Entry 4PJ1 (X-ray diffraction, 3.15 A resolution); this record covers chains C and Q of the 28 polymer chains in the assembly.

Chain C:
Protein: 60 kDa heat shock protein, mitochondrial
Source organism: Homo sapiens
UniProtKB: P10809 (CH60_HUMAN); residues 3-532 here correspond to UniProt positions 27-556 (UniProt number = residue number + 24)
Amino-acid sequence (558 residues; numbered -25 to 532; the number before each row is that of its first residue; numbers below 1 keep their minus sign (Met-25 is residue -25)):
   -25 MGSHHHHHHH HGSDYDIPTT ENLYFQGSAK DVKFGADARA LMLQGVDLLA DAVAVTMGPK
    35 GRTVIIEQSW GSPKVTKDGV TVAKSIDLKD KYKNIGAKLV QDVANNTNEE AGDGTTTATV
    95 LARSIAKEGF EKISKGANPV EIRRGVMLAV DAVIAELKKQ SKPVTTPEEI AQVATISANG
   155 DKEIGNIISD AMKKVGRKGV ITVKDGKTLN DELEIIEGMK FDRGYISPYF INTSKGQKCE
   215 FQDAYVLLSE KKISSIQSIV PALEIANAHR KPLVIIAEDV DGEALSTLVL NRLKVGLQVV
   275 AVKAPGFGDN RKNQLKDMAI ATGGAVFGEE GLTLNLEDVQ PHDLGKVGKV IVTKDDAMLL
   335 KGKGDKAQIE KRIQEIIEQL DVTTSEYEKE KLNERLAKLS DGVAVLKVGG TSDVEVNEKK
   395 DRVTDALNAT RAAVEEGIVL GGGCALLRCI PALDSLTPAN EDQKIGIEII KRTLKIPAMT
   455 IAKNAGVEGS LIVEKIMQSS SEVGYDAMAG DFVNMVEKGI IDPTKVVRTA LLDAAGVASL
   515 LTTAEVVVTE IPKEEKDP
Not modelled in the structure: -25 to 0, 527-532
Construct notes: expression tag (-25 to 2); engineered mutation Lys323 (Glu347 in P10809)
Ligand contacts:
  - ADP (adenosine-5'-diphosphate): Thr30, Met31, Gly32, Pro33, Lys51, Asp87, Gly88, Thr89, Thr90, Thr91, Ile150, Gly415, Gly416, Gly417, Ile455, Tyr479, Asp480, Ala481, Met482, Met489, Ile494, Asp496
  - Mg2+ (MG): Asp87, Ser151, Asp399
UniProt features mapped onto this chain:
  - binding site (ATP): Lys51, Asp87 to Thr91, Gly416, Asp496
  - modified residue: Lys7 (N6-succinyllysine), Ser43 (Phosphoserine), Ser46 (Phosphoserine), Lys51 (N6-acetyllysine), Lys58 (N6-acetyllysine), Lys63 (N6-acetyllysine), Tyr66 (Phosphotyrosine), Lys67 (N6-acetyllysine), Lys101 (N6-acetyllysine), Lys106 (N6-acetyllysine), Lys109 (N6-acetyllysine), Lys132 (N6-acetyllysine), Lys167 (N6-acetyllysine), Lys178 (N6-acetyllysine), Lys181 (N6-acetyllysine), Lys194 (N6-acetyllysine), Lys212 (N6-acetyllysine), Lys225 (N6-acetyllysine), Lys226 (N6-acetyllysine), Lys245 (N6-acetyllysine) and 11 more in UniProt
  - cross-link: Lys527 (Glycyl lysine isopeptide (Lys-Gly) (interchain with G-Cter in SUMO2))
From the paper describing this entry:
  - mutagenesis - E105A/K109Q/E462A: decreased stability
  - mutagenesis - E105A/K109Q/E462A: unchanged catalytic activity

Chain Q:
Protein: 10 kDa heat shock protein, mitochondrial
Source organism: Homo sapiens
UniProtKB: P61604 (CH10_HUMAN); residues 1-102 here = UniProt positions 1-102
Amino-acid sequence (114 residues; row label = number of the first residue in the row):
     1 MAGQAFRKFL PLFDRVLVER SAAETVTKGG IMLPEKSQGK VLQATVVAVG SGSKGKGGEI
    61 QPVSVKVGDK VLLPEYGGTK VVLDDKDYFL FRDGDILGKY VDKLAAALEH HHHH
Not modelled in the structure: 1-2, 103-114
Construct notes: expression tag (103-114)
UniProt features mapped onto this chain:
  - modified residue: Ala2 (N-acetylalanine), Lys8 (N6-acetyllysine), Lys28 (N6-succinyllysine), Lys40 (N6-acetyllysine), Lys54 (N6-malonyllysine), Lys56 (N6-acetyllysine), Lys66 (N6-acetyllysine), Lys70 (N6-acetyllysine), Thr79 (Phosphothreonine), Lys80 (N6-acetyllysine), Lys86 (N6-acetyllysine), Lys99 (N6-acetyllysine)

How chain C and chain Q interact:
Contacting residue pairs (18):
  Ile230(C) - Ser37(Q)
  Leu237(C) - Ile31(Q)
  Glu238(C) - Lys28(Q)
  Glu238(C) - Gly29(Q)  hydrogen bond (side chain-backbone)
  Asn241(C) - Gly29(Q)
  Asn241(C) - Ile31(Q)
  Glu257(C) - Pro34(Q)
  Glu257(C) - Lys36(Q)
  Glu257(C) - Ser37(Q)
  Ser260(C) - Pro34(Q)
  Thr261(C) - Pro34(Q)
  Leu264(C) - Met32(Q)  hydrophobic
  Leu264(C) - Leu33(Q)
  Leu264(C) - Pro34(Q)
  Asn265(C) - Ile31(Q)
  Asn265(C) - Met32(Q)  hydrogen bond (side chain-backbone)
  Lys268(C) - Met32(Q)
  Val269(C) - Met32(Q)  hydrophobic
Other interface residues (no listed pair), chain C (13 interface residues in all): Val234, Leu271
Other interface residues (no listed pair), chain Q (10 interface residues in all): Thr27, Gly30

In short:
13 residues of chain C and 10 residues of chain Q are in contact, with 2 hydrogen bonds. Among the polar pairs
are Glu238(C)-Gly29(Q) and Asn265(C)-Met32(Q). Ligands of chain C: ADP and Mg2+. The paper reports that
E105A/K109Q/E462A of chain C reduce stability; E105A/K109Q/E462A of chain C leave catalytic activity
unchanged.
Chain C is 60 kDa heat shock protein, mitochondrial and chain Q is 10 kDa heat shock protein, mitochondrial,
both from Homo sapiens; the structure, Crystal structure of the human mitochondrial chaperonin symmetrical
'football' complex, was determined by X-ray diffraction.
